PDB entry 7UWJ | electron microscopy, 3.20 A resolution | chains C and B of the 4 polymer chains in the assembly

# Chain C
Protein: Interleukin-17 receptor B
Source organism: Homo sapiens
UniProtKB: Q9NRM6 (I17RB_HUMAN); numbering as in UniProt (aligned over 18-272)
Amino-acid sequence (255 residues; numbered 18 to 272; the number before each row is that of its first residue):
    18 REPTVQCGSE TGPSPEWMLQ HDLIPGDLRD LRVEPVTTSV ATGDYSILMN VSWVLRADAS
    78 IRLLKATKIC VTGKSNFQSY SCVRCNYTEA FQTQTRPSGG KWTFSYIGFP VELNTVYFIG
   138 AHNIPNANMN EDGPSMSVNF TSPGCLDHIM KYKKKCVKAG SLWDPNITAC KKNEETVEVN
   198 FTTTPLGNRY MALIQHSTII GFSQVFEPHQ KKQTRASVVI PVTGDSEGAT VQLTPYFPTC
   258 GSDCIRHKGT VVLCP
Unresolved in the structure: 18, 58-61, 73-77, 113-119
Disulfides: C24-C102, C87-C99, C162-C173, C187-C271, C257-C261
Covalently attached groups: N-acetylglucosamine (NAG) linked to N103, N156, N197
UniProt features mapped onto this chain:
  - glycosylation (N-linked (GlcNAc...) asparagine): N67, N103, N156, N183, N197
From the paper describing this entry:
  - mutagenesis - L40A/R46E: decreased binding to IL-17RB-IL-17RB homodimerization
  - mutagenesis - D75A/R79E, E148R: unchanged binding to IL-17RB-IL-17RB homodimerization
  - mutagenesis - L40A/R46E, D75A/R79E: decreased signaling
  - mutagenesis - E148R: unchanged signaling

# Chain B
Protein: Interleukin-25
Source organism: Homo sapiens
UniProtKB: Q9H293 (IL25_HUMAN); numbering as in UniProt (aligned over 30-177)
Amino-acid sequence (188 residues; row label = number of the first residue in the row):
    26 DASATHTYSH WPSCCPSKGQ DTSEELLRWS TVPVPPLEPA RPNRHPESCR ASEDGPLNSR
    86 AISPWRYELD RDLNRLPQDL YHARCLCPHC VSLQTGSHMD PRGNSELLYH NQTVFYRRPC
   146 HGEKGTHKGY CLERRLYRVS LACVCVRPRV MGAPAALEVL FQGPGAAGLN DIFEAQKIEW
   206 HEHHHHHH
Unresolved in the structure: 26-73, 145-154, 178-213
Differences from the reference sequence: expression tag (26-29, 178-213)
Disulfides: C74-C112, C110-C168, C115-C170
UniProt features mapped onto this chain:
  - glycosylation: N136 (N-linked (GlcNAc...) asparagine)
From the paper describing this entry:
  - post-translational modification sites: N136
  - mutagenesis - Y92A (3 log-fold), L98A, L101A, Y106A, Y134A, M176A: decreased signaling

# Chain C / chain B interface
Contacting residue pairs (36):
  N93(C) with E131(B), hydrogen bond; L132(B); L133(B); Y134(B)
  F94(C) with Y134(B), hydrophobic; R163(B)
  Q95(C) with Y134(B); H135(B)
  N131(C) with R174(B)
  L163(C) with V175(B); M176(B), hydrophobic
  S178(C) with M176(B)
  M208(C) with H114(B)
  L210(C) with P126(B)
  S214(C) with R127(B)
  I216(C) with D125(B); P126(B); R127(B)
  F219(C) with M124(B), hydrophobic; P126(B), hydrophobic
  S259(C) with N129(B); S130(B)
  D260(C) with N129(B); S130(B); E131(B); V171(B); R174(B)
  I262(C) with M176(B), hydrophobic
  R263(C) with P126(B); N129(B); P173(B); R174(B), hydrogen bond (backbone-backbone); V175(B); M176(B), hydrogen bond (backbone-backbone)
  K265(C) with V175(B); M176(B)
Other interface residues (no listed pair), chain C (20 interface residues in all): Q212, T215, Y253, H264
Other interface residues (no listed pair), chain B (21 interface residues in all): P113, G128, G177
The authors on this interface:
  - interface residues, chain B: Y134(B)
  - hot spots on chain B (mutagenesis) - Y134A: decreased signaling with Interleukin-17 receptor B (chain C)

# Summary
Chain C and chain B form an interface of 20 and 21 residues respectively; the contacts include 3 hydrogen
bonds. Among the polar pairs are N93(C)-E131(B), R263(C)-R174(B) and R263(C)-M176(B). From the paper: Y92A,
L98A and L101A of chain B, among others, reduce signaling; the interface residue Y134(B); 9 substitutions were
tested in all.
Here chain C is Interleukin-17 receptor B and chain B is Interleukin-25, both from Homo sapiens. Entry 7UWJ
(Structure of the homodimeric IL-25-IL-17RB binary complex) was determined by electron microscopy, deposited
together with 7UWK, 7UWL, 7UWM and 7UWN.
